8RIY - chains AAA and BBB; structure by X-ray diffraction, 2.29 A resolution.

[Chain AAA (and BBB)]
Name: ADP-sugar pyrophosphatase
Organism: Homo sapiens
Notes: EC 3.6.1.13, 3.6.1.58, 2.7.7.96; chain BBB of this document is another copy of the same molecule, construct and numbering; everything in this record applies to it too
UniProt: Q9UKK9 (NUDT5_HUMAN); residues 1-208 here = UniProt positions 1-208
Sequence (209 residues; numbered 0 to 208; the number before each row is that of its first residue; numbering starts at 0):
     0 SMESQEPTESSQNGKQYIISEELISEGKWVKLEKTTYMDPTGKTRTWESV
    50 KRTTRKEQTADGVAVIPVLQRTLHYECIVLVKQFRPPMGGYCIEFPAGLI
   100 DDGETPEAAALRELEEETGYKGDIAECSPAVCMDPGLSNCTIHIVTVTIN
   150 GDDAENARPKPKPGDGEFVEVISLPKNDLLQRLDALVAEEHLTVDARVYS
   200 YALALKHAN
Unresolved in the structure: 0-13 (chain BBB: 0-13, 54-56)
Construct notes: expression tag (0)
Residues lining bound ligands:
  - W0O (1-(1-methylpiperidin-4-yl)-3-(4-phenoxyphenyl)pyrazolo[3,4-d]pyrimidin-4-amine), molecule 1: Trp-28, Val-29, Val-49, Lys-50, Arg-51, Asp-60, Ser-137, Asn-138, Cys-139
  - W0O, molecule 2: Thr-45, Trp-46, Glu-47, Gly-135, Leu-136
Swiss-Prot annotation at these positions:
  - motif: Gly-97 to Gly-118 (Nudix box)
  - binding site (substrate): Trp-28, Trp-46, Glu-47, Arg-51, Arg-84, Leu-98, Asp-133
  - binding site (Mg(2+)): Ala-96, Glu-112, Glu-116, Glu-166
  - modified residue: Met-1 (N-acetylmethionine), Ser-3 (Phosphoserine), Ser-10 (Phosphoserine), Thr-45 (Phosphothreonine), Tyr-74 (Phosphotyrosine)
  - cross-link: Lys-42 (Glycyl lysine isopeptide (Lys-Gly) (interchain with G-Cter in SUMO2))
  - mutagenesis: Trp-28 (W28A: Reduces affinity for substrate about 8-fold. Strongly reduced catalytic activity and strongly reduced affinity for substrate; when associated with A-46), Thr-45 (T45A: Impaired phosphorylation; generates ATP in the presence of diphosphate; T45D: Phosphomimetic mutant; unable to generate ATP in the presence of diphosphate), Trp-46 (W46A: Reduces affinity for substrate about 6-fold. Strongly reduced catalytic activity and strongly reduced affinity for substrate; when associated with A-28), Arg-51 (R51Q: Reduces affinity for substrate about 15-fold and reduces catalytic rate about 17-fold), Arg-84 (R84Q: Reduces affinity for substrate about 5-fold and reduces catalytic rate 67-fold), Leu-98 (L98A: Reduces affinity for substrate about 6-fold), Glu-112 (E112Q: Catalytic inactive mutant for both ADP-sugar pyrophosphatase and nuclear ATP-synthesis activities. Reduces catalytic rate 6300-fold), Glu-116 (E116Q: Reduces catalytic rate 2000-fold), Glu-166 (E166Q: Reduces catalytic rate 120-fold)
From the paper describing this entry:
  - binding site for W0O: Trp-28, Trp-46, Glu-47, Arg-51

[Chain AAA / chain BBB interface]
Contacting residue pairs - 140 pairs, chain AAA then chain BBB:
  Lys-14(AAA) with Tyr-90(BBB)
  Gln-15(AAA) with Phe-83(BBB); Tyr-90(BBB), hydrogen bond (backbone-side chain)
  Tyr-16(AAA) with Phe-83(BBB), hydrophobic
  Ile-17(AAA) with Pro-85(BBB); Gly-88(BBB)
  Ile-23(AAA) with Ser-24(BBB)
  Ser-24(AAA) with Ile-23(BBB); Ser-24(BBB)
  Gly-26(AAA) with Glu-47(BBB)
  Lys-27(AAA) with Glu-47(BBB), hydrogen bond (backbone-side chain)
  Trp-28(AAA) with Thr-45(BBB); Glu-47(BBB), hydrogen bond (backbone-side chain)
  Val-29(AAA) with Leu-31(BBB), hydrophobic; Glu-47(BBB), hydrogen bond (backbone-side chain)
  Leu-31(AAA) with Val-29(BBB), hydrophobic
  Tyr-36(AAA) with Pro-85(BBB), hydrophobic
  Asp-38(AAA) with Phe-167(BBB)
  Pro-39(AAA) with Phe-167(BBB)
  Thr-40(AAA) with Phe-167(BBB)
  Arg-44(AAA) with Gly-165(BBB)
  Trp-46(AAA) with Pro-85(BBB), hydrophobic; Pro-86(BBB)
  Glu-47(AAA) with Gly-26(BBB); Lys-27(BBB), hydrogen bond (side chain-backbone); Trp-28(BBB), hydrogen bond (side chain-backbone); Val-29(BBB), hydrogen bond (side chain-backbone)
  Ser-48(AAA) with Pro-86(BBB)
  Lys-50(AAA) with Pro-86(BBB), hydrogen bond (side chain-backbone)
  Ile-65(AAA) with Leu-202(BBB), hydrophobic
  Phe-83(AAA) with Gln-15(BBB); Ile-17(BBB), hydrophobic
  Arg-84(AAA) with Pro-134(BBB); Gly-135(BBB)
  Pro-85(AAA) with Tyr-36(BBB), hydrophobic; Trp-46(BBB), hydrophobic
  Pro-86(AAA) with Trp-46(BBB); Ser-48(BBB); Lys-50(BBB), hydrogen bond (backbone-side chain); Pro-134(BBB); Gly-135(BBB); Leu-136(BBB); Ser-137(BBB); Asn-138(BBB)
  Met-87(AAA) with Cys-131(BBB), hydrophobic; Pro-134(BBB), hydrophobic; Ser-137(BBB); Asn-138(BBB); Thr-140(BBB)
  Gly-88(AAA) with Ile-17(BBB)
  Tyr-90(AAA) with Gln-15(BBB), hydrogen bond
  Cys-91(AAA) with Cys-131(BBB), hydrophobic; Pro-134(BBB), hydrophobic
  Glu-93(AAA) with Pro-134(BBB)
  Glu-125(AAA) with Leu-202(BBB); Lys-205(BBB), salt bridge; His-206(BBB), salt bridge
  Ser-127(AAA) with Tyr-198(BBB)
  Pro-128(AAA) with Asp-183(BBB); Val-186(BBB), hydrophobic; Tyr-198(BBB)
  Val-130(AAA) with Val-193(BBB); Ala-195(BBB), hydrophobic
  Cys-131(AAA) with Met-87(BBB), hydrophobic; Cys-91(BBB), hydrophobic; Thr-192(BBB); Val-193(BBB), hydrogen bond (backbone-backbone); Asp-194(BBB); Ala-195(BBB), hydrogen bond (backbone-backbone)
  Met-132(AAA) with Met-132(BBB)
  Asp-133(AAA) with Met-132(BBB); Asp-133(BBB)
  Pro-134(AAA) with Arg-84(BBB); Pro-86(BBB); Met-87(BBB), hydrophobic; Cys-91(BBB), hydrophobic; Glu-93(BBB); Asp-194(BBB)
  Gly-135(AAA) with Pro-86(BBB)
  Leu-136(AAA) with Pro-86(BBB); Leu-136(BBB), hydrophobic
  Ser-137(AAA) with Pro-86(BBB); Met-87(BBB)
  Asn-138(AAA) with Pro-86(BBB); Met-87(BBB)
  Thr-140(AAA) with Met-87(BBB)
  Ile-143(AAA) with Ala-195(BBB); Tyr-198(BBB), hydrophobic; Ser-199(BBB); Leu-202(BBB), hydrophobic
  Thr-145(AAA) with Leu-202(BBB); His-206(BBB)
  Gly-165(AAA) with Arg-44(BBB)
  Phe-167(AAA) with Asp-38(BBB); Pro-39(BBB)
  Lys-175(AAA) with His-206(BBB), hydrogen bond (side chain-backbone); Ala-207(BBB); Asn-208(BBB), hydrogen bond (side chain-backbone)
  Leu-179(AAA) with Glu-125(BBB)
  Asp-183(AAA) with Pro-128(BBB)
  Thr-192(AAA) with Ala-129(BBB); Cys-131(BBB)
  Val-193(AAA) with Val-130(BBB); Cys-131(BBB), hydrogen bond (backbone-backbone)
  Asp-194(AAA) with Cys-131(BBB); Pro-134(BBB)
  Ala-195(AAA) with Val-130(BBB), hydrophobic; Cys-131(BBB), hydrogen bond (backbone-backbone); Ile-143(BBB); Arg-196(BBB)
  Arg-196(AAA) with Cys-131(BBB), hydrogen bond (side chain-backbone); Met-132(BBB), hydrogen bond (side chain-backbone); Ala-195(BBB); Arg-196(BBB); Ser-199(BBB)
  Tyr-198(AAA) with Ser-127(BBB); Pro-128(BBB); Val-130(BBB), hydrophobic
  Ser-199(AAA) with Ile-143(BBB); Arg-196(BBB); Tyr-200(BBB)
  Tyr-200(AAA) with Ser-199(BBB); Ala-203(BBB); His-206(BBB), hydrogen bond
  Leu-202(AAA) with Ile-65(BBB), hydrophobic; Glu-125(BBB); Ile-143(BBB), hydrophobic; Thr-145(BBB)
  Ala-203(AAA) with Tyr-200(BBB); Ala-203(BBB), hydrophobic; Leu-204(BBB)
  Leu-204(AAA) with Ala-203(BBB); Ala-207(BBB), hydrophobic
  Lys-205(AAA) with Glu-125(BBB), salt bridge
  His-206(AAA) with Glu-125(BBB), salt bridge; Thr-145(BBB); Tyr-200(BBB), hydrogen bond
  Ala-207(AAA) with Leu-204(BBB), hydrophobic; Ala-207(BBB), hydrophobic
  Asn-208(AAA) with Asn-208(BBB)
Other interface residues (no listed pair), chain AAA (71 interface residues in all): Thr-34, Val-49, Ala-129, Cys-139, Ile-141, Val-186
Other interface residues (no listed pair), chain BBB (69 interface residues in all): Tyr-16, Thr-34, Thr-40, Val-49, Cys-139, Leu-179

[In short]
Chain AAA and chain BBB form an interface of 71 and 69 residues respectively, with 20 hydrogen bonds and 4
salt bridges. Among the polar pairs are Glu-125(AAA)/Lys-205(BBB), Glu-125(AAA)/His-206(BBB) and
Gln-15(AAA)/Tyr-90(BBB). Chain AAA binds compound W0O. From the paper: a binding site for W0O at Trp-28(AAA),
Trp-46(AAA) and Glu-47(AAA) among others.
Both chains are ADP-sugar pyrophosphatase (Homo sapiens). Entry 8RIY (Human NUDT5 with ibrutinib derivative)
was determined by X-ray diffraction (same publication as 8OTV and 8RDZ).
